PDB entry 7SPI | electron microscopy, 2.97 A resolution | chains C1 and D1 of the 78 polymer chains in the assembly

Chain C1 (and D1):
Name: TraK
From: Salmonella typhi
Notes: chain D1 of this document is another copy of the same molecule, construct and numbering; everything in this record applies to it too
UniProt: Q8KNL8 (Q8KNL8_SALTI); residues 1-246 here = UniProt positions 1-246
Amino-acid sequence (246 residues; numbered 1 to 246; the number before each row is that of its first residue):
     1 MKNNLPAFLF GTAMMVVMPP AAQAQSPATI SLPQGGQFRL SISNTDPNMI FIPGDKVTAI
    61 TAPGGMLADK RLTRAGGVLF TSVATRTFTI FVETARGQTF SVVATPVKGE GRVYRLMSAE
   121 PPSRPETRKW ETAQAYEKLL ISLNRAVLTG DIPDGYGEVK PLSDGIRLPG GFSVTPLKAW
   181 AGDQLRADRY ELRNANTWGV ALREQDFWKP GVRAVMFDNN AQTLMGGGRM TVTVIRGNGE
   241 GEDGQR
Disordered / not traced: 1-24, 242-246
From the paper describing this entry:
  - self-association interface (contacts with another copy of this molecule); pairs are residue here / residue on that copy: R213-E131 (salt bridge)

Interface between chain C1 and chain D1:
Contacting residue pairs - 39 pairs, chain C1 then chain D1:
  P33(C1) - Q25(D1)
  P33(C1) - S26(D1)
  Q34(C1) - F51(D1)
  G35(C1) - P27(D1)
  G35(C1) - V113(D1)
  G36(C1) - Q25(D1)
  Q37(C1) - Q25(D1)
  Q37(C1) - E110(D1)  hydrogen bond
  Q37(C1) - G111(D1)  hydrogen bond (side chain-backbone)
  T58(C1) - R74(D1)  hydrogen bond
  A59(C1) - R74(D1)
  P63(C1) - D46(D1)
  P63(C1) - P47(D1)
  R86(C1) - T45(D1)
  R86(C1) - D46(D1)  salt bridge
  T89(C1) - D46(D1)  hydrogen bond (backbone-side chain)
  T89(C1) - E110(D1)
  T89(C1) - G111(D1)  hydrogen bond (side chain-backbone)
  F91(C1) - P47(D1)
  F91(C1) - M49(D1)  hydrophobic
  F91(C1) - L79(D1)  hydrophobic
  E93(C1) - R71(D1)  salt bridge
  E93(C1) - R74(D1)
  E93(C1) - L79(D1)
  T94(C1) - R74(D1)
  T99(C1) - M49(D1)
  T99(C1) - T73(D1)
  T132(C1) - W130(D1)
  Q134(C1) - T132(D1)  hydrogen bond (backbone-side chain)
  A135(C1) - T132(D1)
  A135(C1) - Q134(D1)
  Y136(C1) - E131(D1)
  Y136(C1) - T132(D1)  hydrogen bond (backbone-backbone)
  E137(C1) - Q134(D1)
  L139(C1) - W130(D1)  hydrophobic
  Q184(C1) - R128(D1)
  Q184(C1) - W130(D1)
  L185(C1) - W130(D1)  hydrophobic
  R213(C1) - E131(D1)  salt bridge
Also at the interface, not in a pair above, chain C1 (29 interface residues in all): T61, T87, F88, G97, V103, K138
Also at the interface, not in a pair above, chain D1 (21 interface residues in all): A75
Interface features reported in the paper:
  - residue pairs: R213(C1)-E131(D1) (salt bridge)

In short:
29 residues of chain C1 face 21 of chain D1 across their interface, with 7 hydrogen bonds and 3 salt bridges.
Polar contacts include R86(C1)-D46(D1), E93(C1)-R71(D1) and R213(C1)-E131(D1). The paper describes a salt
bridge between R213(C1) and E131(D1). From the paper: a self-association interface involving R213(C1).
Both chains are TraK (Salmonella typhi). Entry 7SPI (Models for C13 reconstruction of Outer Membrane Core
Complex (OMCC) of Type IV Secretion System (T4SS) ...) was determined by electron microscopy, deposited
together with 7SPB, 7SPC, 7SPJ and 7SPK.
